PDB entry 6IS8 | X-ray diffraction, 1.68 A resolution | chains A and B of the 4 polymer chains in the assembly

[Chain A (and B)]
Name: Monokaryotic chloroplast 1
From: Zea mays
Notes: fragment: RuvC domain; chain B of this document is another copy of the same molecule, construct and numbering; everything in this record applies to it too
UniProtKB: B4FCI7 (B4FCI7_MAIZE); residues 109-271 here = UniProt positions 109-271
Amino-acid sequence (174 residues; numbered 98 to 271; the number before each row is that of its first residue):
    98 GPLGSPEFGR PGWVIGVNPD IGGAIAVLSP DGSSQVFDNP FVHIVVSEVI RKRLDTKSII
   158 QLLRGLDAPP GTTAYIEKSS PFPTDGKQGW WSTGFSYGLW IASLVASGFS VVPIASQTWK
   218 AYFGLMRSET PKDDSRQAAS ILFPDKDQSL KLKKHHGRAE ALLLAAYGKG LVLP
Not modelled in the structure: 98-108
Construct notes: expression tag (98-108); engineered mutation N115 (Asp in B4FCI7)
Metal / ion sites: Mg2+: N115, D117 (shared with 1 residue of chain D)

[How chain A and chain B interact]
Pairs across the interface (46; chain A residue first):
  T153(A) - I198(B)
  T153(A) - A199(B)
  T153(A) - V202(B)
  K154(A) - V202(B)
  I157(A) - A199(B)
  I157(A) - V202(B)  hydrophobic
  I157(A) - A203(B)
  R161(A) - A203(B)  hydrogen bond (side chain-backbone)
  S176(A) - W188(B)  hydrogen bond
  P180(A) - K184(B)  hydrogen bond (backbone-side chain)
  K184(A) - P180(B)  hydrogen bond (side chain-backbone)
  K184(A) - W187(B)
  W187(A) - K184(B)
  W187(A) - W188(B)
  W188(A) - S176(B)  hydrogen bond
  W188(A) - W187(B)
  W188(A) - T190(B)
  W188(A) - G191(B)
  W188(A) - Y194(B)  hydrophobic
  T190(A) - W188(B)
  G191(A) - W188(B)
  G191(A) - G191(B)
  G191(A) - F192(B)
  F192(A) - G191(B)
  F192(A) - F192(B)
  F192(A) - Y194(B)  hydrophobic
  F192(A) - G195(B)
  Y194(A) - F192(B)  hydrophobic
  G195(A) - F192(B)
  G195(A) - G195(B)
  G195(A) - L196(B)
  L196(A) - G195(B)
  L196(A) - L196(B)
  L196(A) - A199(B)
  I198(A) - T153(B)
  A199(A) - T153(B)
  A199(A) - I157(B)
  A199(A) - L196(B)
  A199(A) - A199(B)  hydrophobic
  A199(A) - S200(B)
  S200(A) - A199(B)
  V202(A) - K154(B)
  V202(A) - I157(B)  hydrophobic
  A203(A) - I157(B)
  A203(A) - R161(B)  hydrogen bond (backbone-side chain)
  A203(A) - A203(B)  hydrophobic
Other interface residues (no listed pair), chain A (22 interface residues in all): P178, Q185
Other interface residues (no listed pair), chain B (22 interface residues in all): P178, Q185

[Summary]
Chain A and chain B each contribute 22 residues to their interface, with 6 hydrogen bonds. Among the polar
pairs are R161(A)-A203(B), S176(A)-W188(B) and P180(A)-K184(B). The Mg2+ site is built by N115(A) and D117(A).
Both chains are Monokaryotic chloroplast 1 (Zea mays). Entry 6IS8 (Crystal structure of ZmMoc1 D115N mutant in
complex with Holliday junction) was determined by X-ray diffraction, deposited together with 6IS9, 6JRF and
6JRG.
